2R40 - chains D and A; structure by X-ray diffraction, 2.40 A resolution.

Chain D:
Molecule: Ecdysone Receptor
Organism: Heliothis virescens
Reference sequence: O18473 (ECR_HELVI); aligned to UniProt positions 284-532 over residues 284-532
Chain sequence (266 residues; row label = number of the first residue in the row):
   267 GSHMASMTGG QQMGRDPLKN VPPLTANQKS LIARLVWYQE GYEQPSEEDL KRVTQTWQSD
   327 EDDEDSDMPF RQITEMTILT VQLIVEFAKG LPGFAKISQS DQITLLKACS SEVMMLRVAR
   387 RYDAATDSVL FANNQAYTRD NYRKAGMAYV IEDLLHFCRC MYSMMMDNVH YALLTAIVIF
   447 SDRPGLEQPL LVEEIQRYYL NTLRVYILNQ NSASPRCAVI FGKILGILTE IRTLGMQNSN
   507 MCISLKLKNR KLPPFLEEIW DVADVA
Disordered / not traced: 267-286, 323-332, 530-532
Differences from the reference sequence: expression tag (267-272, 274-277, 279-280, 282-283)
Small-molecule neighbours:
  - 20E ((2beta,3beta,5beta,22R)-2,3,14,20,22,25-hexahydroxycholest-7-en-6-one): Glu309, Gln310, Pro311, Ile339, Thr340, Met342, Thr343, Thr346, Leu349, Met380, Arg383, Val384, Arg387, Val395, Leu396, Phe397, Ala398, Tyr408, Met413, Val416, Leu420, Asn504, Met507, Cys508, Leu511, Trp526
  - citrate anion (FLC): Pro358, Gly359, Glu460, Ile461, Tyr464

Chain A:
Molecule: Ultraspiracle
Organism: Heliothis virescens
Reference sequence: Q7SIF6 (Q7SIF6_HELVI); residues 205-466 here correspond to UniProt positions 3-264 (UniProt number = residue number - 202)
Chain sequence (263 residues; numbered 204 to 466; the number before each row is that of its first residue):
   204 MVQELSIERL LEMESLVADP SEEFQFLRVG PDSNVPPKFR APVSSLCQIG NKQIAALVVW
   264 ARDIPHFSQL EMEDQILLIK GSWNELLLFA IAWRSMEFLT EERDGVDGTG NRTTSPPQLM
   324 CLMPGMTLHR NSALQAGVGQ IFDRVLSELS LKMRTLRVDQ AEYVALKAII LLNPDVKGLK
   384 NRQEVEVLRE KMFLCLDEYC RRSRSSEEGR FAALLLRLPA LRSISLKSFE HLFFFHLVAD
   444 TSIAGYIRDA LRNHAPPIDT NMM
Disordered / not traced: 204-205, 304-315, 456-466
Differences from the reference sequence: initiating methionine (204)
Small-molecule neighbours: EPH (L-alpha-phosphatidyl-beta-oleoyl-gamma-palmitoyl-phosphatidylethanolamine): Leu230, Val238, Pro239, Phe242, Pro245, Val246, Leu249, Cys250, Asn287, Leu290, Leu291, Ile294, Met323, Leu325, Leu331, Ser335, Ala336, Leu337, Gln338, Ala339, Gly340, Val341, Ile344, Phe345, Ser431, His434, Leu435, Phe438, Leu440

Chain D / chain A interface:
Contacting residue pairs (38; chain D residue first):
  Asp419(D) - Lys380(A)  salt bridge
  His422(D) - Asp378(A)  hydrogen bond (side chain-backbone)
  Cys426(D) - Asp378(A)  hydrogen bond
  Cys426(D) - Arg385(A)  hydrogen bond
  Pro450(D) - Arg347(A)
  Pro450(D) - Glu351(A)
  Glu459(D) - Lys355(A)  salt bridge
  Gln462(D) - Leu419(A)
  Leu466(D) - Leu419(A)  hydrophobic
  Pro481(D) - Leu397(A)
  Arg482(D) - Glu393(A)  salt bridge
  Ala484(D) - Asp400(A)
  Ala484(D) - Phe414(A)
  Val485(D) - Glu393(A)
  Val485(D) - Leu397(A)  hydrophobic
  Phe487(D) - Phe414(A)  hydrophobic
  Gly488(D) - Phe396(A)
  Gly488(D) - Phe414(A)
  Lys489(D) - Glu389(A)  salt bridge
  Lys489(D) - Glu393(A)  salt bridge
  Lys489(D) - Phe396(A)
  Leu491(D) - Ala415(A)  hydrophobic
  Leu491(D) - Leu418(A)  hydrophobic
  Leu494(D) - Leu419(A)  hydrophobic
  Leu494(D) - Pro422(A)  hydrophobic
  Thr495(D) - Leu421(A)
  Thr495(D) - Pro422(A)
  Thr495(D) - Arg425(A)
  Glu496(D) - Asn376(A)  hydrogen bond
  Glu496(D) - Asp378(A)
  Glu496(D) - Arg425(A)  salt bridge
  Arg498(D) - Pro422(A)
  Arg498(D) - Ala423(A)
  Arg498(D) - Ser426(A)  hydrogen bond
  Thr499(D) - Arg425(A)  hydrogen bond
  Thr499(D) - Leu429(A)
  Met502(D) - Ser426(A)
  Met502(D) - Leu429(A)  hydrophobic
Other interface residues (no listed pair), chain D (23 interface residues in all): Asp448, Asn506
Other interface residues (no listed pair), chain A (24 interface residues in all): Lys430, Glu433

Overview:
23 residues of chain D and 24 residues of chain A are in contact; the contacts include 6 hydrogen bonds and 6
salt bridges. Among the polar pairs are Asp419(D)-Lys380(A), Glu459(D)-Lys355(A) and Arg482(D)-Glu393(A).
Chain D binds citrate anion and compound 20E.
Here chain D is Ecdysone Receptor and chain A is Ultraspiracle, both from Heliothis virescens. Entry 2R40
(Crystal structure of 20E bound EcR/USP) was determined by X-ray diffraction.
